Entry 1QFU (X-ray diffraction, 2.80 A resolution); this record covers chains A and H of the 4 polymer chains in the assembly.

== Chain A ==
Name: Protein (hemagglutinin (HA1 chain))
From: Influenza A virus (A/X-31(H3N2))
Notes: fragment: bromelain digested
UniProt: P03437 (HEMA_IAAIC); residues 1-328 here correspond to UniProt positions 17-344 (UniProt number = residue number + 16)
Amino-acid sequence (328 residues; numbered 1 to 328; the number before each row is that of its first residue):
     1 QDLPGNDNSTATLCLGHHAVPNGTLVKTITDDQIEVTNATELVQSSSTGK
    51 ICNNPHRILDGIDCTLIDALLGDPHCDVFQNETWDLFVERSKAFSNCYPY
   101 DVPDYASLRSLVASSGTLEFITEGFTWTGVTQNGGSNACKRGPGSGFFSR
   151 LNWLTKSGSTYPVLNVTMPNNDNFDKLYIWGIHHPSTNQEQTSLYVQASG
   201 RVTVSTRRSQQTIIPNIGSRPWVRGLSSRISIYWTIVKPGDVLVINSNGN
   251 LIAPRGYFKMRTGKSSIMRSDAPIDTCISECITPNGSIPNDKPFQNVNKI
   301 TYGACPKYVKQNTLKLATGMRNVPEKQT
Not modelled in the structure: 1-8, 327-328
Disulfides: Cys52-Cys277, Cys64-Cys76, Cys97-Cys139, Cys281-Cys305
Covalent attachments: N-acetylglucosamine (NAG) linked to Asn38, Asn285; glycan linked to Asn81, Asn165
UniProt features mapped onto this chain:
  - glycosylation (N-linked (GlcNAc...) asparagine): Asn8, Asn22, Asn38, Asn81, Asn165, Asn285

== Chain H ==
Name: Protein (immunoglobulin IGG1-kappa antibody (heavy chain))
From: Mus musculus
Notes: fragment: fab fragment; antibody fragment or engineered binder
Amino-acid sequence (223 residues; row label = number of the first residue in the row; note: 3 numbers in that range are skipped by the numbering (no residue carries them; nothing is unmodelled there); a row labelled like 52A-52B holds insertion residues (52A, then the next letters in order)):
     1 QVQLQQPGAELVRPGASVKLSCKASGYTLTTYWMNWFKQRPDQGLEWIGR
    51 I
52A-52B DP
    53 YDSETHYNQKFKDKAILTVDRSSSTAYMQ
82A-82D LSSL
    83 TSEDSAVYYCTRFLQIT
100A-100F TIIYGM
   101 DYWGQGTSVTVSSAKTTPPSVYPLAPGSAAQTNSMVTLGCLVKGYFPEPV
   151 TVTWNSGSLSSGVHTFPAVLQSDLYTLSSSVTVPSSTWPSETVTCNVAHP
   201 ASSTKVDKKIVPRD
Disulfides: Cys22-Cys92, Cys140-Cys195

== How chain A and chain H interact ==
Residue-residue contacts (29):
  Thr48(A) - Tyr53(H)  hydrogen bond (backbone-side chain)
  Gly49(A) - Tyr53(H)
  Lys50(A) - Tyr53(H)
  Lys50(A) - Asp54(H)  salt bridge
  Leu59(A) - Ile100B(H)  hydrophobic
  Asp60(A) - Tyr32(H)  hydrogen bond
  Asp60(A) - Thr100A(H)
  Ile62(A) - Tyr32(H)
  Ile62(A) - Arg94(H)
  Ile62(A) - Leu96(H)  hydrophobic
  Asp63(A) - Val2(H)
  Asp63(A) - Tyr27(H)
  Asp63(A) - Arg94(H)  salt bridge
  Val78(A) - Ile100B(H)
  Val78(A) - Ile100C(H)  hydrophobic
  Phe79(A) - Ile100B(H)  hydrophobic
  Arg90(A) - Thr31(H)
  Arg90(A) - Tyr32(H)  hydrogen bond
  Lys92(A) - Gly26(H)
  Lys92(A) - Tyr27(H)
  Lys92(A) - Thr28(H)
  Phe94(A) - Gln1(H)
  Phe94(A) - Val2(H)  hydrophobic
  Asp271(A) - Thr28(H)
  Asp271(A) - Thr31(H)  hydrogen bond (backbone-side chain)
  Ala272(A) - Thr31(H)
  Pro273(A) - Thr30(H)
  Pro273(A) - Tyr53(H)  hydrophobic
  Ile274(A) - Thr99(H)  hydrogen bond (backbone-side chain)
Other interface residues (no listed pair), chain A (21 interface residues in all): Asn53, Glu82, Ser91, Asp275, Thr276
Other interface residues (no listed pair), chain H (18 interface residues in all): Asp52A, Gln97

== Summary ==
Chain A and chain H form an interface of 21 and 18 residues respectively, with 5 hydrogen bonds and 2 salt
bridges. Polar contacts include Lys50(A)-Asp54(H), Asp63(A)-Arg94(H) and Thr48(A)-Tyr53(H).
N-acetylglucosamine is covalently linked to Asn38(A), Asn81(A), Asn165(A) and Asn285(A).
Here chain A is Protein (hemagglutinin (HA1 chain)) (Influenza A virus (A/X-31(H3N2))) and chain H is Protein
(immunoglobulin IGG1-kappa antibody (heavy chain)) (Mus musculus). Entry 1QFU (Influenza virus hemagglutinin
complexed with a neutralizing antibody) was determined by X-ray diffraction.
